PDB entry 6THS | X-ray diffraction, 1.10 A resolution | chain A

[Chain A]
Name: LCC
From: uncultured bacterium
Notes: EC 3.1.1.74
Reference sequence: G9BY57 (G9BY57_9BACT); residue numbers follow UniProt; this construct covers 36-293
Amino-acid sequence (258 residues; each row starts with the number of its first residue):
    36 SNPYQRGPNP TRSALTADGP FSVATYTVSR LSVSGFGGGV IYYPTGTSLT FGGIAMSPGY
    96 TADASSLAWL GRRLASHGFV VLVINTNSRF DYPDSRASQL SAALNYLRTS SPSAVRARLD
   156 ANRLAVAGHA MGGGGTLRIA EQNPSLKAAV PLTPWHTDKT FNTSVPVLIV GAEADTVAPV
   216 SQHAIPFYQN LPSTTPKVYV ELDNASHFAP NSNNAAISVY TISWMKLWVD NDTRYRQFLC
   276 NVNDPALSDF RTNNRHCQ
Construct notes: engineered mutation Ala165 (Ser in G9BY57)
Disulfides: Cys275-Cys292
Ligand contacts: 1,4-diethylene dioxide (DIO): Tyr95, Met166, Trp190, Val212
Reported in the primary citation:
  - catalytic residues: His242 (from molecular simulation)
  - catalytic residues: Met166, Asp210 (citing earlier work)
  - mutagenesis - S165A: abolished catalytic activity (proposed by the authors, not directly observed)
  - mutagenesis - F243I, F243W: increased catalytic activity on Pf-PET
  - mutagenesis - T96M, Y127G, Y127G/D238C/F243I/S283C, Y127G/D238C/F243W/S283C, D238C/S283C (Tm change 9.8 degC), D238C/F243I/N246M/S283C, D238C/F243W/N246M/S283C, N246D, N246M: increased stability
  - mutagenesis - D238C/F243I/S283C: increased catalytic activity
  - mutagenesis - Y127G/D238C/F243I/S283C, D238C/F243W/S283C: unchanged catalytic activity

[Overview]
Ligands of chain A: 1,4-diethylene dioxide. From the paper: catalytic residues His242, Met166 and Asp210;
T96M, Y127G and Y127G/D238C/F243I/S283C, among others, increase stability; 14 substitutions were tested in
all.
Chain A is LCC (uncultured bacterium); the structure, High resolution crystal structure of Leaf-branch
cutinase S165A variant, was determined by X-ray diffraction together with 6THT from the same study.
